PDB entry 5AKB | X-ray diffraction, 4.71 A resolution (low resolution: residue-level contacts below are approximate; hydrogen-bond / salt-bridge calls are withheld) | chains A and C of the 4 polymer chains in the assembly

[Chain A]
Name: DNA mismatch repair protein muts
From: Escherichia coli K-12
Reference sequence: P23909 (MUTS_ECOLI); numbering as in UniProt (aligned over 1-800)
Amino-acid sequence (800 residues; numbered 1 to 800; the number before each row is that of its first residue):
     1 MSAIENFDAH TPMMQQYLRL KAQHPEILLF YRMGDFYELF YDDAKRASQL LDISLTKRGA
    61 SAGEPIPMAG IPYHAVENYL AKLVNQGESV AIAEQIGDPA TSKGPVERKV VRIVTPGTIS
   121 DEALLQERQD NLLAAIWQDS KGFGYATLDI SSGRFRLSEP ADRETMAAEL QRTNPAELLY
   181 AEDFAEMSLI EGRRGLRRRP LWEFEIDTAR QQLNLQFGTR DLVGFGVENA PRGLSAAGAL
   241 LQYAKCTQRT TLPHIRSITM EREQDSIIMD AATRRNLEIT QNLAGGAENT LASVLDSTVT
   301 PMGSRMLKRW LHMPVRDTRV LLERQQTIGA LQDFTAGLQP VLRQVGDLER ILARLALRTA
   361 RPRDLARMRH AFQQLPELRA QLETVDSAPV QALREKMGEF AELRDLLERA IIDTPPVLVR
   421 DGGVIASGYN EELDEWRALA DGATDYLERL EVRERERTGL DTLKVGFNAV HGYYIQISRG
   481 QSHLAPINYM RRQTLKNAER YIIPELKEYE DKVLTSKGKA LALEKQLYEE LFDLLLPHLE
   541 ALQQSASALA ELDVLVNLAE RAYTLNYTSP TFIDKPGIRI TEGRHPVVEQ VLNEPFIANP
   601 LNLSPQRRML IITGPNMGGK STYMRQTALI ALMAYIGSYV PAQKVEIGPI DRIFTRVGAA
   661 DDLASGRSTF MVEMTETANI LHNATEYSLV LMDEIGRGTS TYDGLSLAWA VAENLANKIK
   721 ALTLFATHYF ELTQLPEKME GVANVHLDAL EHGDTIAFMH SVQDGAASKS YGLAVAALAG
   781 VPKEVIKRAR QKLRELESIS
Not modelled in the structure: 1-127, 660-669
Sequence notes: engineered mutation Ala93 (Cys in P23909), Ser235 (Cys in P23909), Ala239 (Cys in P23909), Cys246 (Asp in P23909), Ser297 (Cys in P23909), Ser569 (Cys in P23909), Val711 (Cys in P23909)
Small-molecule neighbours: AMP-PNP (ANP; phosphoaminophosphonic acid-adenylate ester): Val588, Leu592, Phe596, Ile597, Asn599, Pro615, Asn616, Met617, Gly618, Gly619, Lys620, Ser621, Thr622, Asp693, His760
Swiss-Prot annotation at these positions:
  - binding site (ATP): Gly614 to Ser621
Reported in the primary citation:
  - conformationally variable residues (domain motion): Asp265 to Ser266, Gly765 to Ala766
  - mutagenesis - P595A/I597A/M759D: decreased catalytic activity on ATP

[Chain C]
Name: DNA mismatch repair protein mutl
From: Escherichia coli K-12
Notes: fragment: n-terminal domain
Reference sequence: P23367 (MUTL_ECOLI); residue numbers follow UniProt; this construct covers 1-349
Amino-acid sequence (369 residues; each row starts with the number of its first residue; numbers below 1 keep their minus sign (Met-19 is residue -19)):
   -19 MGSSHHHHHH SSGLVPRGSH MPIQVLPPQL ANQIAAGEVV ERPASVVKEL VENSLDAGAT
    41 RIDIDIERGG AKLIRIRDNG SGIKKDELAL ALARHATSKI ASLDDLEAII SLGFRGEALA
   101 SISSVSRLTL TSRTAEQQEA WQAYAEGRDM CVTVKPAAHP VGTTLEVLDL FYNTPARRKF
   161 LRTEKTEFNH IDEIIRRIAL ARFDVTINLS HNGKIVRQYR AVPEGGQKER RLGAILGTAF
   221 LEQALAIEWQ HGDLTLRGWV ADPNHTTPAL AEIQYFYVNG RMMRDRLINH AIRQAYEDKL
   281 GADQQPAFVL YLEIDPHQVD VNVHPAKHEV RFHQSRLVHD FIYQGVLSVL QQQLETPLPL
   341 DDEPQPAPR
Not modelled in the structure: -19 to 19, 74-79, 126-131, 300-314, 332-349
Sequence notes: expression tag (-19 to 0); engineered mutation Ser61 (Cys in P23367), Cys131 (Asn in P23367), Leu216 (Cys in P23367), Phe256 (Cys in P23367), Tyr276 (Cys in P23367)
Reported in the primary citation:
  - mutagenesis - R266E: decreased binding to DNA
  - mutagenesis - R162E/R266E/R316E: abolished binding to DNA
  - conformationally variable residues (loop rearrangement): Leu150 to Glu164

[Interface between chain A and chain C]
Pairs across the interface (13; chain A residue first):
  Gln332(A) with Arg210(C)
  Tyr563(A) with Gln198(C); Arg200(C); Arg210(C)
  Thr564(A) with Gln198(C)
  Asn593(A) with Arg55(C)
  Glu594(A) with Ala138(C)
  Pro595(A) with Arg57(C)
  Leu750(A) with Glu119(C)
  His752(A) with Glu119(C)
  Thr755(A) with Lys135(C); Pro136(C)
  Ala757(A) with Glu119(C)
Other interface residues (no listed pair), chain A (15 interface residues in all): Asp333, Ala562, Ile597, Phe758, Met759
Other interface residues (no listed pair), chain C (12 interface residues in all): His139, Pro140, Ile195
From the paper, about this interface:
  - hot spots on chain A (mutagenesis) - P595A/I597A/M759D: decreased growth with DNA mismatch repair protein mutl (chain C)
  - hot spots on chain C (mutagenesis) - K52C: decreased binding to MutS sliding clamp
  - hot spots on chain C (mutagenesis) - R55D/R57D, A138E: decreased growth with DNA mismatch repair protein muts (chain A)

[Overview]
15 residues of chain A face 12 of chain C across their interface. Bound to chain A: AMP-PNP. From the paper:
R55D/R57D and A138E of chain C reduce growth with DNA mismatch repair protein muts (chain A); conformational
variability at Asp265(A), Gly765(A) and Leu150(C); 6 substitutions were tested in all.
Here chain A is DNA mismatch repair protein muts and chain C is DNA mismatch repair protein mutl, both from
Escherichia coli K-12. Entry 5AKB (MutS in complex with the N-terminal domain of MutL - crystal form 1) was
determined by X-ray diffraction together with 5AKC and 5AKD from the same study.
